7DCE - chains B and X of the 4 polymer chains in the assembly; structure by electron microscopy, 3.80 A resolution.

Chain B:
Protein: Isoform 2 of Basigin
Organism: Homo sapiens
UniProt: P35613 (BASI_HUMAN), isoform P35613-2; numbering as in UniProt (aligned over 103-269)
Sequence (176 residues; row label = number of the first residue in the row):
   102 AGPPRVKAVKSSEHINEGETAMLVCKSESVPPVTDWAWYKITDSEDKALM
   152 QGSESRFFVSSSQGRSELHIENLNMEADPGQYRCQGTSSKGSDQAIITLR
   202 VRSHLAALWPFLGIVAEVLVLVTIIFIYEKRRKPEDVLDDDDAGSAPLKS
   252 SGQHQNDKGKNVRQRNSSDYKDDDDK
Not modelled in the structure: 102, 235-277
Disulfide bonds: C126-C185
Construct notes: expression tag (102, 270-277); engineered mutation Q152 (Asn in P35613), Q186 (Asn in P35613)
Swiss-Prot annotation at these positions:
  - natural variant: L206 (L206P: Loss of interaction with P.falciparum RH5)
  - mutagenesis: D144 (D144A: Reduced interaction with KDR/VEGFR2), Q182 (Q182A: Reduced interaction with KDR/VEGFR2. Significant loss of interaction with KDR/VEGFR2; when associated with A-184), R184 (R184A: Reduced interaction with KDR/VEGFR2. Significant loss of interaction with KDR/VEGFR2; when associated with A-182), Q195 (Q195A: Reduced interaction with KDR/VEGFR2. Complete loss of interaction with KDR/VEGFR2 when associated with A-199), T199 (T199A: Reduced interaction with KDR/VEGFR2. Complete loss of interaction with KDR/VEGFR2; when associated with A-195), P211 (P211A: Loss of interaction with PPIL2)
From the paper describing this entry:
  - mutagenesis - E230A: abolished co-localization with XK-related protein 8 (chain X)

Chain X:
Protein: XK-related protein 8
Organism: Homo sapiens
UniProt: Q9H6D3 (XKR8_HUMAN); residues 1-395 here = UniProt positions 1-395
Sequence (405 residues; row label = number of the first residue in the row):
     1 MPWSSRGALLRDLVLGVLGTAAFLLDLGTDLWAAVQYALGGRYLWAALVL
    51 ALLGLASVALQLFSWLWLRADPAGLHGSQPPRRCLALLHLLQLGYLYRCV
   101 QELRQGLLVWQQEEPSEFDLAYADFLALDISMLRLFETFLETAPQLTLVL
   151 AIMLQSGRAEYYQWVGICTSFLGISWALLDYHRALRTCLPSKPLLGLGSS
   201 VIYFLWNLLLLWPRVLAVALFSALFPSYVALHFLGLWLVLLLWVWLQGTD
   251 FMPDPSSEWLYRVTVATILYFSWFNVAEGRTRGRAIIHFAFLLSDSILLV
   301 ATWVTHSSWLPSGIPLQLWLPVGCGCFFLGLALRLVYYHWLHPSCCWKPD
   351 PDQVDGARSLLSPEGYQLPQNRRMTHLAQKFFPKAKDEAASPVKGVDEFE
   401 NLYFQ
Not modelled in the structure: 1-6, 346-367, 384-405
Construct notes: expression tag (396-405)
Residues lining bound ligands: 1,2-dilinoleoyl-sn-glycero-3-phosphocholine (DLP): R42, L44, W45, L48, L52, L55, L140, P144, T147, L148, I152, Q155, S222, L224, P226, V229, A230, F233, L234, W237, V263, T267, W309
From the paper describing this entry:
  - mutagenesis - R284E: abolished co-localization with Isoform 2 of Basigin (chain B)
  - contacts within the chain: S64-R98, R98-D129 (salt bridge), R214-D295 (salt bridge), R214-H232
  - mutagenesis - R98A, D129A, R214G, D295K: decreased expression
  - mutagenesis - L48A/L52A/L148A/V229A/F233A, R214G, D295K: abolished localization
  - binding site for 1,2-dilinoleoyl-sn-glycero-3-phosphocholine: R42, L44, W45, L48, L52, L55, L140, L148, I152, Q155, V229, F233, L234, W237, V263, W309
  - mutagenesis - W45A: unchanged expression
  - mutagenesis - D26A, D30A, E137A, E141A, Q155A, R183A: decreased catalytic activity on PtdSer
  - mutagenesis - D12A, D180A: unchanged catalytic activity on PtdSer
  - mutagenesis - R42A: abolished catalytic activity on PtdSer
  - mutagenesis - L48A/L148A/V229A: abolished catalytic activity
  - mutagenesis - W45A: increased catalytic activity on NBD-SM

Chain B / chain X interface:
Contacting residue pairs - 24 pairs, chain B then chain X:
  W210(B) - L298(X)
  W210(B) - A301(X)  hydrophobic
  W210(B) - T302(X)
  P211(B) - T302(X)
  G214(B) - L298(X)
  I215(B) - H232(X)
  I215(B) - D295(X)
  I215(B) - L298(X)  hydrophobic
  E218(B) - S294(X)  hydrogen bond
  V219(B) - L236(X)  hydrophobic
  V219(B) - V239(X)  hydrophobic
  L222(B) - V239(X)  hydrophobic
  L222(B) - F291(X)  hydrophobic
  V223(B) - V239(X)  hydrophobic
  I226(B) - V239(X)  hydrophobic
  I226(B) - L242(X)  hydrophobic
  I226(B) - W243(X)  hydrophobic
  F227(B) - L246(X)  hydrophobic
  Y229(B) - R280(X)  hydrogen bond
  Y229(B) - G283(X)
  Y229(B) - I287(X)  hydrophobic
  E230(B) - W243(X)
  E230(B) - Q247(X)
  E230(B) - R284(X)  salt bridge
Other interface residues (no listed pair), chain B (14 interface residues in all): I225, K234
The authors on this interface:
  - specific contacts: P211(B)-T302(X), E230(B)-R284(X) (hydrogen bond), Q247(X)-E230(B)

In short:
The interface between chain B and chain X involves 14 residues on one side and 17 on the other, with 2
hydrogen bonds and 1 salt bridge. Among the polar pairs are E230(B)-R284(X), E218(B)-S294(X) and
Y229(B)-R280(X). The authors report contacts between P211(B) and T302(X) and Q247(X) and E230(B); a hydrogen
bond between E230(B) and R284(X). From the paper: a binding site for
1,2-dilinoleoyl-sn-glycero-3-phosphocholine at R42(X), L44(X) and W45(X) among others; D26A, D30A and E137A of
chain X, among others, reduce catalytic activity on PtdSer; 18 substitutions were tested in all.
Chain B is Isoform 2 of Basigin and chain X is XK-related protein 8, both from Homo sapiens; the structure,
Cryo-EM structure of human XKR8-basigin complex bound to Fab fragment, was determined by electron microscopy
together with 7D9Z and 7DAA from the same study.
